PDB entry 6EVY | electron microscopy, 4.40 A resolution (low resolution: residue-level contacts below are approximate; hydrogen-bond / salt-bridge calls are withheld) | chains E and G of the 12 polymer chains in the assembly

[Chain E]
Name: Tubulin alpha-1B chain
Organism: Sus scrofa
UniProtKB: Q2XVP4 (TBA1B_PIG); residues 1-451 here = UniProt positions 1-451
Chain sequence (451 residues; numbered 1 to 451; the number before each row is that of its first residue):
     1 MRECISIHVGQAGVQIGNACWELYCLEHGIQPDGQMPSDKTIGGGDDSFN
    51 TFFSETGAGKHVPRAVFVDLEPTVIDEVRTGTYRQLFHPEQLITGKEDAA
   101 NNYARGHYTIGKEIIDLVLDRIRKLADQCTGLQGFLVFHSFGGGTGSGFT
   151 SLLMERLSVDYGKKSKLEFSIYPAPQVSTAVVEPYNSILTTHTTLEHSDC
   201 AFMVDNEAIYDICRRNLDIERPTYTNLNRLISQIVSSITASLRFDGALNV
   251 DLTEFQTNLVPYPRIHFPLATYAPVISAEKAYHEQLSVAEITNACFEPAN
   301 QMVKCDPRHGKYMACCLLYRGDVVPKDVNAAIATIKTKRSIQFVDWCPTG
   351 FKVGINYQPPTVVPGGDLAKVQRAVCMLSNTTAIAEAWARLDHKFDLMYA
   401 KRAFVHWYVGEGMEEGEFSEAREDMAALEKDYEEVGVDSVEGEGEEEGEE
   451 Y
Unresolved in the structure: 38-46, 442-451
Ion coordination: Mg2+: Glu71 (together with GTP)
Ligand contacts:
  - GTP-gamma-S (GSP; 5'-guanosine-diphosphate-monothiophosphate): Leu248, Asn249, Asp251, Glu254
  - GTP (guanosine-5'-triphosphate): Gly10, Gln11, Ala12, Gln15, Ile16, Asp69, Glu71, Asp98, Ala99, Ala100, Asn101, Ser140, Gly142, Gly143, Gly144, Thr145, Gly146, Ile171, Thr179, Glu183, Asn206, Tyr224, Leu227, Asn228, Ile231
Swiss-Prot annotation at these positions:
  - motif: Met1 to Cys4 (MREC motif)
  - active site: Glu254
  - binding site (GTP): Gly10, Gln11, Ala12, Gln15, Glu71, Ala99, Ser140, Gly143, Gly144, Thr145, Gly146, Thr179, Glu183, Asn206, Tyr224, Asn228, Leu252
  - binding site (Mg(2+)): Glu71
  - site: Tyr451 (Involved in polymerization)
  - modified residue: Lys40 (N6,N6,N6-trimethyllysine), Ser48 (Phosphoserine), Ser232 (Phosphoserine), Tyr282 (3'-nitrotyrosine), Arg339 (Omega-N-methylarginine), Ser439 (Phosphoserine), Glu443 (5-glutamyl polyglutamate), Glu445 (5-glutamyl polyglutamate), Tyr451 (3'-nitrotyrosine)
  - cross-link (Glycyl lysine isopeptide (Lys-Gly)): Lys326 (interchain with G-Cter in ubiquitin), Lys370 (interchain with G-Cter in ubiquitin)

[Chain G]
Name: Tubulin beta chain
Organism: Sus scrofa
UniProtKB: P02554 (TBB_PIG); residue numbers follow UniProt; this construct covers 1-445
Chain sequence (445 residues; each row starts with the number of its first residue):
     1 MREIVHIQAGQCGNQIGAKFWEVISDEHGIDPTGSYHGDSDLQLERINVY
    51 YNEAAGNKYVPRAILVDLEPGTMDSVRSGPFGQIFRPDNFVFGQSGAGNN
   101 WAKGHYTEGAELVDSVLDVVRKESESCDCLQGFQLTHSLGGGTGSGMGTL
   151 LISKIREEYPDRIMNTFSVVPSPKVSDTVVEPYNATLSVHQLVENTDETY
   201 CIDNEALYDICFRTLKLTTPTYGDLNHLVSATMSGVTTCLRFPGQLNADL
   251 RKLAVNMVPFPRLHFFMPGFAPLTSRGSQQYRALTVPELTQQMFDAKNMM
   301 AACDPRHGRYLTVAAVFRGRMSMKEVDEQMLNVQNKNSSYFVEWIPNNVK
   351 TAVCDIPPRGLKMSATFIGNSTAIQELFKRISEQFTAMFRRKAFLHWYTG
   401 EGMDEMEFTEAESNMNDLVSEYQQYQDATADEQGEFEEEGEEDEA
Unresolved in the structure: 430-445
Ligand contacts:
  - GTP-gamma-S (GSP; 5'-guanosine-diphosphate-monothiophosphate): Gly10, Gln11, Cys12, Gly13, Gln15, Ile16, Glu69, Ala97, Asn99, Ser138, Gly140, Gly141, Gly142, Thr143, Gly144, Val169, Asp177, Asn204, Tyr222, Asn226
  - GTP (guanosine-5'-triphosphate): Gln245, Leu246, Lys252
Swiss-Prot annotation at these positions:
  - motif: Met1 to Ile4 (MREI motif)
  - binding site (GTP): Gln11, Glu69, Ser138, Gly142, Thr143, Gly144, Asn204, Asn226
  - binding site (Mg(2+)): Glu69
  - modified residue: Ser40 (Phosphoserine), Lys58 (N6-acetyllysine), Ser172 (Phosphoserine), Thr285 (Phosphothreonine), Thr290 (Phosphothreonine), Arg318 (Omega-N-methylarginine), Glu438 (5-glutamyl polyglutamate)
  - cross-link (Glycyl lysine isopeptide (Lys-Gly)): Lys58 (interchain with G-Cter in ubiquitin), Lys324 (interchain with G-Cter in ubiquitin)

[Interface between chain E and chain G]
Residue-residue contacts (67):
  Gln11(E) - Gly244(G)
  Gln11(E) - Gln245(G)
  Gln11(E) - Leu246(G)
  Gln11(E) - Asn247(G)
  Gln15(E) - Gly244(G)
  Gln15(E) - Gln245(G)
  Pro72(E) - Arg46(G)
  Thr73(E) - Arg2(G)
  Thr73(E) - Arg46(G)
  Thr73(E) - Asn247(G)
  Asp76(E) - Glu45(G)
  Asp76(E) - Arg46(G)
  Glu77(E) - Pro243(G)
  Lys96(E) - Arg2(G)
  Lys96(E) - Asp128(G)
  Glu97(E) - Cys129(G)
  Glu97(E) - Leu130(G)
  Glu97(E) - Arg162(G)
  Asp98(E) - Asp249(G)
  Ala100(E) - Arg251(G)
  Ala100(E) - Lys252(G)
  Asn101(E) - Lys252(G)
  Asn101(E) - Asn256(G)
  Arg105(E) - Arg251(G)
  Gln176(E) - Leu331(G)
  Gln176(E) - Asn347(G)
  Val177(E) - Asp327(G)
  Ser178(E) - Asn347(G)
  Ser178(E) - Val349(G)
  Thr179(E) - Val349(G)
  Thr179(E) - Lys350(G)
  Thr179(E) - Thr351(G)
  Ala180(E) - Lys350(G)
  Val181(E) - Lys350(G)
  Tyr210(E) - Met323(G)
  Tyr210(E) - Lys324(G)
  Tyr210(E) - Asp327(G)
  Arg214(E) - Lys324(G)
  Glu220(E) - Lys324(G)
  Arg221(E) - Ser322(G)
  Arg221(E) - Glu325(G)
  Pro222(E) - Ser322(G)
  Pro222(E) - Met323(G)
  Pro222(E) - Lys324(G)
  Thr223(E) - Met321(G)
  Thr223(E) - Ser322(G)
  Tyr224(E) - Gln245(G)
  Tyr224(E) - Met323(G)
  Lys394(E) - Pro346(G)
  Lys394(E) - Asn347(G)
  Met398(E) - Ile345(G)
  Lys401(E) - Phe260(G)
  Lys401(E) - Trp344(G)
  Arg402(E) - Phe260(G)
  Ala403(E) - Pro259(G)
  Ala403(E) - Phe260(G)
  Ala403(E) - Trp344(G)
  Phe404(E) - Val255(G)
  Phe404(E) - Asn256(G)
  Phe404(E) - Val258(G)
  Phe404(E) - Pro259(G)
  His406(E) - Pro259(G)
  His406(E) - Phe260(G)
  His406(E) - Pro261(G)
  Trp407(E) - Ala254(G)
  Trp407(E) - Val255(G)
  Trp407(E) - Val258(G)
Interface residues without a listed pair, chain E (38 interface residues in all): Glu71, Val74, Pro175, Val182, Leu397
Interface residues without a listed pair, chain G (38 interface residues in all): Thr312, Ala428

[Summary]
Chain E and chain G each contribute 38 residues to their interface. GTP is bound between chain E and chain G.
Ligands of chain E: GTP-gamma-S. Chain G binds GTP-gamma-S.
Here chain E is Tubulin alpha-1B chain and chain G is Tubulin beta chain, both from Sus scrofa. Entry 6EVY
(Cryo-EM structure of GTPgammaS-microtubule co-polymerised with doublecortin) was determined by electron
microscopy together with 6EVX, 6EVW, 6EVZ and 6EW0 from the same study.
